3N10 - chains A and B; structure by X-ray diffraction, 1.60 A resolution.

== Chain A (and B) ==
Name: Adenylate cyclase 2
Source organism: Yersinia pestis
Notes: EC 4.6.1.1; chain B of this document is another copy of the same molecule, construct and numbering; everything in this record applies to it too
UniProtKB: Q7CH76 (Q7CH76_YERPE); numbering as in UniProt (aligned over 1-179)
Chain sequence (179 residues; numbered 1 to 179; the number before each row is that of its first residue):
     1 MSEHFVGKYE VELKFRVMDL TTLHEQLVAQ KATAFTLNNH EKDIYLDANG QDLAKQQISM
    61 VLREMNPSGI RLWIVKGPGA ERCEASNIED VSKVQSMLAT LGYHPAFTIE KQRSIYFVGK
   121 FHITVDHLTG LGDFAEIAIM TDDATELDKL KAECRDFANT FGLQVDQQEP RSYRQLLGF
Not modelled in the structure: 1-3
Differences from the reference sequence: engineered mutation Lys-55 (Asp in Q7CH76)
Ion coordination: Mn2+ site 1: Glu-10, Glu-136 (together with adenosine-3',5'-cyclic-monophosphate); Mn2+ site 2: Glu-10, His-122 (together with adenosine-3',5'-cyclic-monophosphate)
Ligand contacts: adenosine-3',5'-cyclic-monophosphate (CMP): Phe-5, Glu-10, Phe-35, Arg-63, Met-65, Ile-70, Leu-72, Ile-74, Lys-76, Cys-83, Ala-85, Arg-113, Ile-115, His-122, Met-140

== How chain A and chain B interact ==
Contacting residue pairs - 41 pairs, chain A then chain B:
  Gly-7(A) / Lys-93(B)  hydrogen bond (backbone-side chain)
  Leu-53(A) / Leu-101(B)  hydrophobic
  Ile-58(A) / Thr-100(B)
  Met-60(A) / Leu-101(B)  hydrophobic
  Trp-73(A) / Trp-73(B)  hydrophobic
  Trp-73(A) / Val-94(B)  hydrophobic
  Trp-73(A) / Met-97(B)
  Trp-73(A) / Leu-98(B)  hydrophobic
  Val-75(A) / Thr-100(B)
  Gly-77(A) / Thr-100(B)
  Arg-82(A) / Thr-100(B)  hydrogen bond
  Glu-84(A) / Lys-93(B)  salt bridge
  Glu-84(A) / Ser-96(B)  hydrogen bond
  Glu-84(A) / Met-97(B)
  Ala-85(A) / Lys-93(B)
  Ser-86(A) / Val-94(B)
  Ser-86(A) / Met-97(B)
  Asn-87(A) / Glu-89(B)
  Glu-89(A) / Asn-87(B)  hydrogen bond
  Lys-93(A) / Gly-7(B)  hydrogen bond (side chain-backbone)
  Lys-93(A) / Glu-84(B)  salt bridge
  Lys-93(A) / Ala-85(B)
  Val-94(A) / Trp-73(B)  hydrophobic
  Val-94(A) / Ser-86(B)
  Ser-96(A) / Glu-84(B)  hydrogen bond
  Met-97(A) / Trp-73(B)
  Met-97(A) / Val-75(B)  hydrophobic
  Met-97(A) / Glu-84(B)
  Met-97(A) / Ala-85(B)
  Met-97(A) / Ser-86(B)
  Leu-98(A) / Trp-73(B)  hydrophobic
  Thr-100(A) / Ile-58(B)
  Thr-100(A) / Val-75(B)
  Thr-100(A) / Gly-77(B)
  Thr-100(A) / Pro-78(B)
  Thr-100(A) / Arg-82(B)  hydrogen bond
  Leu-101(A) / Leu-53(B)  hydrophobic
  Leu-101(A) / Met-60(B)  hydrophobic
  Leu-101(A) / Tyr-103(B)
  Tyr-103(A) / Leu-101(B)
  Tyr-103(A) / Tyr-103(B)  hydrogen bond
Other interface residues (no listed pair), chain A (24 interface residues in all): Lys-8, Ile-74, Pro-78
Other interface residues (no listed pair), chain B (23 interface residues in all): Ile-74

== Overview ==
24 residues of chain A face 23 of chain B across their interface, with 8 hydrogen bonds and 2 salt bridges.
Polar pairs include Glu-84(A)/Lys-93(B), Gly-7(A)/Lys-93(B) and Arg-82(A)/Thr-100(B). Ligands of chain A:
adenosine-3',5'-cyclic-monophosphate. The Mn2+ site 1 is built by Glu-10(A) and Glu-136(A).
Chain A and chain B are both Adenylate cyclase 2 (Yersinia pestis); the structure, Product complex of
adenylate cyclase class IV, was determined by X-ray diffraction together with 3N0Z from the same study.
